3MIA - chains A and B of the 3 polymer chains in the assembly; structure by X-ray diffraction, 3.00 A resolution.

== Chain A ==
Molecule: Cell division protein kinase 9
From: Homo sapiens
Notes: EC 2.7.11.22, 2.7.11.23; fragment: Protein kinase domain
UniProt: P50750 (CDK9_HUMAN); residue numbers follow UniProt; this construct covers 1-345
Sequence (351 residues; each row starts with the number of its first residue):
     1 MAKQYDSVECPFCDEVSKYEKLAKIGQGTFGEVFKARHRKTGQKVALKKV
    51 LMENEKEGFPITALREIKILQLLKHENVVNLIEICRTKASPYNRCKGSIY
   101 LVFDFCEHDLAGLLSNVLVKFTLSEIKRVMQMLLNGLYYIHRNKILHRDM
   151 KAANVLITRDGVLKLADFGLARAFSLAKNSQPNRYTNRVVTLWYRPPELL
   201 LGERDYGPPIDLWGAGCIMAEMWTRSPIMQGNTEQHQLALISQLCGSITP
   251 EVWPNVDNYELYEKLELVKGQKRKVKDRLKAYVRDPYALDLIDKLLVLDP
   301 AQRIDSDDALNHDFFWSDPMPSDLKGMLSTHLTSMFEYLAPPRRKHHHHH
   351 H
Not modelled in the structure: 1-7, 89-96, 341-351
Modified residues: Thr186 (phosphothreonine; TPO)
Construct notes: expression tag (346-351)
Bound ions: Mg2+: Asn154, Asp167 (together with AMP-PNP)
Ligand contacts: AMP-PNP (ANP; phosphoaminophosphonic acid-adenylate ester): Ile25, Glu32, Val33, Ala46, Lys48, Val79, Phe103, Asp104, Phe105, Cys106, Asp109, Ala153, Asn154, Leu156, Asp167
Curated features (UniProtKB/Swiss-Prot):
  - region: Ala166 to Thr191 (T-loop)
  - active site: Asp149 (Proton acceptor)
  - binding site (ATP): Ile25 to Val33, Lys48, Asp104 to Cys106, Asp167
  - modified residue: Lys44 (N6-acetyllysine), Lys48 (N6-acetyllysine), Ser175 (Phosphoserine), Thr186 (Phosphothreonine)
  - natural variant: Arg225 (R225C: Found in patients with global developmental delay and epilepsy with history of choanal atresia; uncertain significance)
  - mutagenesis: Lys44 (K44R: Impaired kinase and transcriptional elongation activities, but normal cyclin T1 and HEXIM1 binding), Lys48 (K48Q: Mimics acetylation; leading to impaired protein kinase activity; K48R: Decreased acetylation; leading to enhanced protein kinase activity), Asp167 (D167N: Abrogates kinase activity), Ser175 (S175A: Constitutive kinase activity; S175D: Mimics phosphorylation, constitutive loss of kinase activity), Thr186 (T186A: Abrogates autophosphorylation; no effect on kinase activity, but impaired CTD phosphorylation; T186D: Mimics autophosphorylation ...)
From the paper describing this entry:
  - post-translational modification sites: Thr186
  - conformationally variable residues (loop rearrangement): Ile25 to Glu32, Leu51 to Glu55, Gly58, Thr186
  - contacts within the chain: Arg65-Thr186 (hydrogen bond), Arg148-Thr186 (hydrogen bond)

== Chain B ==
Molecule: Cyclin-T1
From: Homo sapiens
UniProt: O60563 (CCNT1_HUMAN); residues 1-266 here = UniProt positions 1-266
Sequence (266 residues; row label = number of the first residue in the row):
     1 MEGERKNNNKRWYFTREQLENSPSRRFGVDPDKELSYRQQAANLLQDMGQ
    51 RLNVSQLTINTAIVYMHRFYMIQSFTQFPGNSVAPAALFLAAKVEEQPKK
   101 LEHVIKVAHTCLHPQESLPDTRSEAYLQQVQDLVILESIILQTLGFELTI
   151 DHPHTHVVKCTQLVRASKDLAQTSYFMATNSLHLTTFSLQYTPPVVACVC
   201 IHLACKWSNWEIPVSTDGKHWWEYVDATVTLELLDELTHEFLQILEKTPN
   251 RLKRIWNWRACEAAKK
Not modelled in the structure: 1-6, 253-260, 262-266
Bound ions: Zn2+: Cys261 (shared with 3 residues of chain C)
Curated features (UniProtKB/Swiss-Prot):
  - site: Cys261 (Essential for interacting with HIV-1 Tat)
  - modified residue: Ser117 (Phosphoserine)
  - mutagenesis: Cys261 (C261Y: Loss of HIV-1 Tat transactivation)
From the paper describing this entry:
  - Zn2+ coordination: Cys261
  - conformationally variable residues (order/disorder transition): Lys253 to Trp256

== Chain A / chain B interface ==
Contacting residue pairs (32):
  Val8(A) - Phe78(B)  hydrophobic
  Glu9(A) - Gln73(B)  hydrogen bond (backbone-side chain)
  Cys10(A) - Gln142(B)
  Pro11(A) - Ile72(B)
  Phe12(A) - Arg11(B)
  Phe12(A) - Trp12(B)  hydrophobic
  Phe12(A) - Ile72(B)  hydrophobic
  Phe12(A) - Thr143(B)
  Phe12(A) - Gly145(B)
  Cys13(A) - Gln142(B)
  Lys56(A) - Leu101(B)
  Lys56(A) - Glu102(B)  salt bridge
  Glu57(A) - Phe89(B)
  Glu57(A) - Lys93(B)  hydrogen bond (backbone-side chain)
  Glu57(A) - Lys100(B)
  Glu57(A) - Leu101(B)  hydrogen bond (side chain-backbone)
  Gly58(A) - Lys93(B)
  Gly58(A) - Glu137(B)
  Phe59(A) - Lys93(B)  hydrogen bond (backbone-side chain)
  Phe59(A) - Glu137(B)  hydrogen bond (backbone-side chain)
  Phe59(A) - Leu141(B)  hydrophobic
  Phe59(A) - Phe146(B)  hydrophobic
  Ile61(A) - Glu96(B)
  Leu64(A) - Leu90(B)  hydrophobic
  Leu64(A) - Lys93(B)
  Arg65(A) - Glu96(B)  salt bridge
  Lys68(A) - Val94(B)
  Lys68(A) - Thr149(B)
  Gln71(A) - Phe146(B)
  Ile84(A) - Phe146(B)  hydrophobic
  Arg86(A) - Gln142(B)  hydrogen bond
  Ile99(A) - Phe146(B)  hydrophobic
Interface residues without a listed pair, chain A (19 interface residues in all): Ile67
Interface residues without a listed pair, chain B (27 interface residues in all): Gln77, Pro98, Lys99, Val130, Val134, Glu147, Leu148
The authors on this interface:
  - residue pairs: Gly58(A)-Val134(B)

== In short ==
The interface between chain A and chain B involves 19 residues on one side and 27 on the other, with 6
hydrogen bonds and 2 salt bridges. Among the polar pairs are Lys56(A)-Glu102(B), Arg65(A)-Glu96(B) and
Glu9(A)-Gln73(B). The authors report a contact between Gly58(A) and Val134(B). From the paper: Zn2+
coordination by Cys261(B); a modification site at Thr186(A).
Here chain A is Cell division protein kinase 9 and chain B is Cyclin-T1, both from Homo sapiens. Entry 3MIA
(Crystal structure of HIV-1 Tat complexed with ATP-bound human P-TEFb) was determined by X-ray diffraction,
deposited together with 3MI9.
